3H97 - chain A; structure by X-ray diffraction, 1.70 A resolution.

[Chain A]
Name: Methionyl-tRNA synthetase
From: Escherichia coli
Notes: EC 6.1.1.10; fragment: M547 domain:
UniProtKB: P00959 (SYM_ECOLI); residues 0-547 here correspond to UniProt positions 1-548 (UniProt number = residue number + 1)
Chain sequence (560 residues; each row starts with the number of its first residue; numbers below 1 keep their minus sign (Met-12 is residue -12)):
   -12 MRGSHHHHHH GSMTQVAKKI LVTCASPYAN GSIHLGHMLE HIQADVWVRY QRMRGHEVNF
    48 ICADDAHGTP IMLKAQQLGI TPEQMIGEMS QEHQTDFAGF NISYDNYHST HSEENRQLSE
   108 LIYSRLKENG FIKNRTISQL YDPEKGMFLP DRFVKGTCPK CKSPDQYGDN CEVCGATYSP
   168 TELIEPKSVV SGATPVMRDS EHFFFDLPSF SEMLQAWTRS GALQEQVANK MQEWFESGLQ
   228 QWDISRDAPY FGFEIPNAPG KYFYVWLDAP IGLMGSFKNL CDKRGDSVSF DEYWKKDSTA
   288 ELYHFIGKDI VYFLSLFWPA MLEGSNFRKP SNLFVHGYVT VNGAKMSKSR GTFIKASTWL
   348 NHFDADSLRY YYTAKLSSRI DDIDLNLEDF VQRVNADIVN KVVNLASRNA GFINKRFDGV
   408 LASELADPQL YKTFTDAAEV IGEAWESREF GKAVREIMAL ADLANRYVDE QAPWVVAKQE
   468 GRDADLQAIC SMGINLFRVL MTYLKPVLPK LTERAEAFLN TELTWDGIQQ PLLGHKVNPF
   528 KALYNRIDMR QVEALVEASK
Unresolved in the structure: -12 to 3
Differences from the reference sequence: expression tag (-12 to -1); engineered mutation Ser13 (Leu14 in P00959), Leu260 (Tyr261 in P00959), Leu301 (His302 in P00959)
Bound ions: Zn2+: Cys145, Cys148, Cys158, Cys161
UniProt features mapped onto this chain:
  - motif: Pro14 to His24 ('HIGH' region), Lys332 to Ser336 ('KMSKS' region)
  - binding site (Zn(2+)): Cys145, Cys148, Cys158, Cys161
  - binding site (ATP): Lys335
What the authors report for this chain:
  - conformationally variable residues (side-chain flip): Tyr15, Trp229, Trp253, Phe300, Phe304
  - contacts within the chain: Ser13-Ala50, Ser13-Ala256 (water-mediated contact), Trp229-Phe304 (pi stacking), Trp253-Phe300 (pi stacking)

[Overview]
Cys145, Cys148, Cys158 and Cys161 form the Zn2+ site. Curated annotation (UniProt) lists 4 Zn2+-binding
residues and ATP-binding residue Lys335. The paper reports conformational variability at Tyr15, Trp229 and
Trp253 among others; contacts within the chain involving Ser13, Ala50 and Ala256 among others.
Chain A is Methionyl-tRNA synthetase (Escherichia coli); the structure, Structure of a mutant methionyl-tRNA
synthetase with modified specificity, was determined by X-ray diffraction (same publication as 3H99, 3H9B and
3H9C).
